Entry 6PH9 (X-ray diffraction, 1.92 A resolution); this record covers chain A.

== Chain A ==
Name: UDP-2,3-diacylglucosamine hydrolase
Organism: Klebsiella pneumoniae
Notes: EC 3.6.1.54
UniProt: A0A1S0WIC1 (A0A1S0WIC1_KLEPN); residues 2-240 here = UniProt positions 2-240
Chain sequence (260 residues; row label = number of the first residue in the row; numbering starts at 0):
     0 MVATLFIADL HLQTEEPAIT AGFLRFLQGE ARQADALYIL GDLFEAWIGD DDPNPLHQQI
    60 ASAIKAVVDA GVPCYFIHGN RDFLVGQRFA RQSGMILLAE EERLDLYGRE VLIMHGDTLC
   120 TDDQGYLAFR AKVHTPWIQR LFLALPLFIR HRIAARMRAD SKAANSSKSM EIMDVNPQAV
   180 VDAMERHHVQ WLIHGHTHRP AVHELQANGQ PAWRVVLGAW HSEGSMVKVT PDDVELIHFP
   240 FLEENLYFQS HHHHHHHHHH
Disordered / not traced: 244-259
Sequence notes: insertion (1); expression tag (241-259)
Bound ions: Mn2+ site 1: Asp8, His10, Asp41, His197; Mn2+ site 2: Asp41, Asn79, His114, His195; Ca2+: Glu170, Asp173
Small-molecule neighbours: LP5 ((R)-((2R,3S,4R,5R,6R)-3-hydroxy-2-(hydroxymethyl)-5-((R)-3-hydroxytetradecanamido)-6-(phosphonooxy)tetrahydro-2H-pyran-4-yl) 3-hydroxytetradecanoate): Ala45, Trp46, Ile47, Asn79, Arg80, Phe82, Leu83, Asp122, Gly124, Tyr125, Phe128, Val132, Ile137, Gln138, Phe141, Ile152, Ala153, Arg155, Met156, Arg157, Asp159, Ser160, Ala163, Asn164, Lys167, Met172, His195

== Overview ==
Chain A binds compound LP5. The Mn2+ site 1 is built by Asp8, His10, Asp41 and His197. Asp41, Asn79, His114
and His195 form the Mn2+ site 2.
Chain A is UDP-2,3-diacylglucosamine hydrolase (Klebsiella pneumoniae); the structure, Crystal Structure of
the Klebsiella pneumoniae LpxH-lipid X complex, was determined by X-ray diffraction together with 6PIB and
6PJ3 from the same study.
